Entry 3J47 (electron microscopy, 7.40 A resolution (low resolution: residue-level contacts below are approximate; hydrogen-bond / salt-bridge calls are withheld)); this record covers chains U and P of the 8 polymer chains in the assembly.

[Chain U]
Protein: 26S proteasome regulatory subunit RPN8
Organism: Saccharomyces cerevisiae
Notes: fragment: last three C-terminal helices
UniProtKB: Q08723 (RPN8_YEAST); residue numbers follow UniProt; this construct covers 188-308
Chain sequence (121 residues; each row starts with the number of its first residue):
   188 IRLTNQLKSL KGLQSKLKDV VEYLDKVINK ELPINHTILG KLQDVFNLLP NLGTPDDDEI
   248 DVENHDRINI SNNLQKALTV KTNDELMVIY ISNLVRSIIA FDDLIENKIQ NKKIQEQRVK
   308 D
Not modelled in the structure: 216-222, 236-258

[Chain P]
Protein: 26S proteasome regulatory subunit RPN5
Organism: Saccharomyces cerevisiae
Notes: fragment: C-terminal helix
UniProtKB: Q12250 (RPN5_YEAST); residue numbers follow UniProt; this construct covers 409-442
Chain sequence (34 residues; row label = number of the first residue in the row):
   409 SQLLNEWSHN VDELLEHIET IGHLITKEEI MHGL

[Interface between chain U and chain P]
Pairs across the interface - 32 pairs, chain U then chain P:
  K203(U) - I429(P)
  K203(U) - I433(P)
  D206(U) - I433(P)
  E209(U) - H440(P)
  Y210(U) - E436(P)
  K213(U) - H440(P)
  T224(U) - L432(P)
  I225(U) - L432(P)
  I225(U) - I433(P)
  I225(U) - E436(P)
  L226(U) - L432(P)
  K228(U) - H425(P)
  K228(U) - I426(P)
  K228(U) - E427(P)
  K228(U) - T428(P)
  K228(U) - I429(P)
  K228(U) - G430(P)
  L229(U) - H425(P)
  D231(U) - H425(P)
  V232(U) - H425(P)
  V232(U) - I429(P)
  L235(U) - E421(P)
  L235(U) - H425(P)
  L265(U) - L411(P)
  L265(U) - W415(P)
  K268(U) - S409(P)
  K268(U) - Q410(P)
  K268(U) - L411(P)
  K268(U) - L412(P)
  K268(U) - N413(P)
  T269(U) - W415(P)
  E272(U) - L412(P)
Other interface residues (no listed pair), chain U (20 interface residues in all): G199, F233, V267
Other interface residues (no listed pair), chain P (21 interface residues in all): E414, N418, L422, H431

[Overview]
Chain U and chain P form an interface of 20 and 21 residues respectively.
Chain U is 26S proteasome regulatory subunit RPN8 and chain P is 26S proteasome regulatory subunit RPN5, both
from Saccharomyces cerevisiae; the structure, Formation of an intricate helical bundle dictates the assembly
of the 26S proteasome lid, was determined by electron microscopy.
